Entry 9JJB (electron microscopy, 2.68 A resolution); this record covers chains A and B of the 4 polymer chains in the assembly.

# Chain A (and B)
Name: Polyketide synthase GfsA
Organism: Streptomyces graminofaciens
Notes: EC 2.3.1.-, 4.1.1.-; chain B of this document is another copy of the same molecule, construct and numbering; everything in this record applies to it too
UniProt: E0D202 (GFSA_STRHA); the construct lacks a stretch of the UniProt sequence and is renumbered around it, so the offset changes along the chain: 13-546 = UniProt 13-546; 865-876 = UniProt 547-558; 877-934 = UniProt 870-927
Amino-acid sequence (605 residues; row label = number of the first residue in the row; note: 318 numbers in that range are skipped by the numbering (no residue carries them; nothing is unmodelled there)):
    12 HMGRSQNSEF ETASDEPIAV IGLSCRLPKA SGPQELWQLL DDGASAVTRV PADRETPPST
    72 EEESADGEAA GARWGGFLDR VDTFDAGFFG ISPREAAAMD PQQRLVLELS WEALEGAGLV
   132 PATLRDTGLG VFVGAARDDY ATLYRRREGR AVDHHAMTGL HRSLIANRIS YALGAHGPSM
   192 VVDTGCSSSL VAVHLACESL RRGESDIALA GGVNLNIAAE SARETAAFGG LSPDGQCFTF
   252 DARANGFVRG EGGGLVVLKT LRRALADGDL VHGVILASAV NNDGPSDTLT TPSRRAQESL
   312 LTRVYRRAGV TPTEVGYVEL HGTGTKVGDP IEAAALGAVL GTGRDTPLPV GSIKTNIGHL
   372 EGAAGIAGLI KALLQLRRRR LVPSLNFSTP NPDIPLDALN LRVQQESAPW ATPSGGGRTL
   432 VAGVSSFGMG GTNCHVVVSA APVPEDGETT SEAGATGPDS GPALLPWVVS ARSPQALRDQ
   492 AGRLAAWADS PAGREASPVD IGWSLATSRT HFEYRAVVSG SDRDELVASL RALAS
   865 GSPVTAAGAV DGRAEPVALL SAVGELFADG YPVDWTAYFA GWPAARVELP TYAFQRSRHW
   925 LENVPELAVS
Disordered / not traced: 12-26, 63-84, 158-163, 424-429, 454-475, 865-896, 904-907, 927-934
Glycans and other covalent adducts: compound 9EF linked to Cys-197
Construct notes: expression tag (12); engineered mutation Cys-197 (Gln in E0D202)
Ligand contacts: 9EF (N-[2-(acetylamino)ethyl]-N~3~-[(2R)-2-hydroxy-3,3-dimethyl-4-(phosphonooxy)butanoyl]-beta-alaninamide): Phe-239, Phe-258, Thr-299, Thr-301, Thr-302, Thr-334, Thr-336, Val-338, His-370, Glu-372, Phe-438, Gly-439, Met-440

# Chain A / chain B interface
Residue-residue contacts - 91 pairs, chain A then chain B:
  Arg-136(A) with Pro-296(B)
  Asp-137(A) with Pro-296(B)
  Thr-153(A) with Arg-156(B)
  Arg-156(A) with Thr-153(B); Arg-157(B)
  Arg-157(A) with Arg-156(B); Arg-157(B)
  Asp-164(A) with Ala-238(B)
  His-165(A) with Phe-239(B)
  Met-168(A) with Glu-235(B); Phe-239(B), hydrophobic; Met-440(B), hydrophobic
  Arg-173(A) with Asp-194(B)
  Ser-174(A) with Asp-194(B); Gly-196(B)
  Leu-175(A) with Leu-300(B), hydrophobic
  Asn-178(A) with Gly-441(B); Thr-443(B), hydrogen bond
  Arg-179(A) with Leu-300(B)
  Ser-181(A) with Asn-293(B); Gly-295(B)
  Tyr-182(A) with Gly-295(B); Ser-297(B); Thr-299(B); Leu-300(B)
  Gly-185(A) with Gly-295(B); Pro-296(B)
  Ala-186(A) with Asn-293(B); Gly-295(B)
  His-187(A) with Asn-292(B); Asn-293(B), hydrogen bond (backbone-backbone); Asp-294(B), hydrogen bond (side chain-backbone); Pro-296(B)
  Gly-188(A) with Asn-293(B)
  Pro-189(A) with Val-291(B), hydrophobic
  Ser-190(A) with Asn-293(B), hydrogen bond; Thr-443(B), hydrogen bond (backbone-side chain)
  Met-191(A) with Val-193(B), hydrophobic; Thr-195(B); Val-202(B), hydrophobic; Leu-206(B), hydrophobic
  Val-192(A) with Val-192(B); Val-193(B); Asp-194(B), hydrogen bond (backbone-backbone)
  Val-193(A) with Met-191(B), hydrophobic; Val-192(B)
  Asp-194(A) with Arg-173(B); Ser-174(B); Val-192(B), hydrogen bond (backbone-backbone)
  Thr-195(A) with Ser-174(B); Met-191(B)
  Gly-196(A) with Ser-174(B)
  Val-202(A) with Met-191(B), hydrophobic
  His-205(A) with Arg-213(B); Glu-215(B), salt bridge
  Leu-206(A) with Met-191(B), hydrophobic
  Glu-209(A) with Arg-213(B), salt bridge
  Arg-213(A) with His-205(B); Glu-209(B), salt bridge
  Glu-215(A) with His-205(B), salt bridge; Val-291(B)
  Glu-235(A) with Ala-167(B); Met-168(B)
  Phe-239(A) with His-165(B); Met-168(B), hydrophobic
  Val-291(A) with Pro-189(B); Glu-215(B)
  Asn-292(A) with His-187(B)
  Asn-293(A) with Ser-181(B); Ala-186(B); His-187(B), hydrogen bond (backbone-backbone); Gly-188(B); Ser-190(B), hydrogen bond
  Asp-294(A) with His-187(B), hydrogen bond (backbone-side chain)
  Gly-295(A) with Ser-181(B); Tyr-182(B); Gly-185(B); Ala-186(B)
  Pro-296(A) with Arg-136(B); Asp-137(B); Gly-185(B); His-187(B)
  Ser-297(A) with Tyr-182(B)
  Thr-299(A) with Tyr-182(B)
  Leu-300(A) with Leu-175(B), hydrophobic; Arg-179(B); Tyr-182(B), hydrophobic
  Met-440(A) with Met-168(B), hydrophobic
  Gly-441(A) with Asn-178(B)
  Thr-443(A) with Asn-178(B), hydrogen bond; Ser-190(B), hydrogen bond (side chain-backbone)
Other interface residues (no listed pair), chain A (54 interface residues in all): Ala-167, Thr-169, Ala-238, Ala-290, Asp-298, Thr-301, Gly-442
Other interface residues (no listed pair), chain B (54 interface residues in all): Asp-164, Thr-169, His-172, Ala-290, Asp-298, Gly-442

# Summary
Chain A and chain B each contribute 54 residues to their interface, with 12 hydrogen bonds and 4 salt bridges.
Polar contacts include His-205(A)/Glu-215(B), Glu-209(A)/Arg-213(B) and Asn-178(A)/Thr-443(B). Compound 9EF is
covalently linked to Cys-197(A).
Chain A and chain B are both Polyketide synthase GfsA (Streptomyces graminofaciens); the structure, Class 1
state of the GfsA KSQ-ancestralAT chimeric didomain in complex with the GfsA ACP domain, was determined by
electron microscopy, deposited together with 9IYW and 9JJ9.
